Entry 6HEA (electron microscopy, 7.04 A resolution (low resolution: residue-level contacts below are approximate; hydrogen-bond / salt-bridge calls are withheld)); this record covers chains b and c of the 34 polymer chains in the assembly.

# Chain b (and c)
Name: Proteasome subunit alpha
From: Archaeoglobus fulgidus DSM 4304
Notes: EC 3.4.25.1; engineered mutation(s): 0; chain c of this document is another copy of the same molecule, construct and numbering; everything in this record applies to it too
Reference sequence: O29760 (PSA_ARCFU); residue numbers follow UniProt; this construct covers 5-246
Sequence (242 residues; numbered 5 to 246; the number before each row is that of its first residue):
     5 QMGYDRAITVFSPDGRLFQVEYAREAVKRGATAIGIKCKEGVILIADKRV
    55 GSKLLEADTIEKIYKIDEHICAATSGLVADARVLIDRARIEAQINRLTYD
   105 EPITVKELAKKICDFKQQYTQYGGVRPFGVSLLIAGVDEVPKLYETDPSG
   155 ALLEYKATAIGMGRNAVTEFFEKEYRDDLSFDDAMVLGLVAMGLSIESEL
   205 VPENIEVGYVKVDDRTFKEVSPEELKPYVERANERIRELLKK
Unresolved in the structure: 5-9

# Chain b / chain c interface
Pairs across the interface (71):
  R10(b) with R10(c); G128(c)
  A11(b) with I12(c); G127(c); G128(c)
  T13(b) with I12(c); R130(c)
  V14(b) with Q23(c); R130(c)
  F15(b) with Q23(c); Y26(c); A27(c); P131(c); F132(c); G133(c)
  S16(b) with Y26(c)
  P17(b) with Y26(c); E29(c); A30(c)
  D18(b) with A30(c); R33(c)
  G19(b) with A30(c); R33(c); L81(c)
  R20(b) with R33(c)
  L21(b) with R130(c)
  K110(b) with E65(c)
  K114(b) with R86(c); D90(c)
  C117(b) with R86(c)
  D118(b) with R86(c); V87(c); D90(c)
  Q121(b) with A83(c); D84(c); V87(c)
  Q122(b) with V87(c); Y123(c)
  T124(b) with R130(c)
  Q125(b) with D84(c); Y123(c); V129(c); R130(c); F132(c)
  Y126(b) with G128(c); V129(c)
  G127(b) with G128(c)
  S153(b) with A83(c)
  G154(b) with A83(c); R86(c)
  A155(b) with A83(c); R86(c)
  L156(b) with V82(c); R86(c)
  E158(b) with E60(c); T63(c); I64(c)
  Y159(b) with L58(c); L59(c)
  K160(b) with K57(c); L58(c); L59(c); E60(c); D62(c)
  A161(b) with L58(c)
  T172(b) with L58(c)
  F175(b) with L58(c)
  E176(b) with K57(c); L58(c)
  Y179(b) with K57(c)
  R180(b) with K57(c)
Other interface residues (no listed pair), chain b (37 interface residues in all): I12, L157, D181

# In short
37 residues of chain b and 31 residues of chain c are in contact.
Both chains are Proteasome subunit alpha (Archaeoglobus fulgidus DSM 4304). Entry 6HEA (PAN-proteasome in
state 3) was determined by electron microscopy (same publication as 6HE5, 6HE7, 6HE8, 6HE9, 6HEC and 6HED).
